9BZE - chains C and D of the 4 polymer chains in the assembly; structure by electron microscopy, 4.19 A resolution (low resolution: residue-level contacts below are approximate; hydrogen-bond / salt-bridge calls are withheld).

# Chain C (and D)
Name: Ribonucleoside-diphosphate reductase subunit beta
From: Bacillus subtilis
Notes: EC 1.17.4.1; chain D of this document is another copy of the same molecule, construct and numbering; everything in this record applies to it too
UniProtKB: P50621 (RIR2_BACSU); residues 1-329 here = UniProt positions 1-329
Chain sequence (350 residues; numbered -20 to 329; the number before each row is that of its first residue; numbers below 1 keep their minus sign (Met-20 is residue -20)):
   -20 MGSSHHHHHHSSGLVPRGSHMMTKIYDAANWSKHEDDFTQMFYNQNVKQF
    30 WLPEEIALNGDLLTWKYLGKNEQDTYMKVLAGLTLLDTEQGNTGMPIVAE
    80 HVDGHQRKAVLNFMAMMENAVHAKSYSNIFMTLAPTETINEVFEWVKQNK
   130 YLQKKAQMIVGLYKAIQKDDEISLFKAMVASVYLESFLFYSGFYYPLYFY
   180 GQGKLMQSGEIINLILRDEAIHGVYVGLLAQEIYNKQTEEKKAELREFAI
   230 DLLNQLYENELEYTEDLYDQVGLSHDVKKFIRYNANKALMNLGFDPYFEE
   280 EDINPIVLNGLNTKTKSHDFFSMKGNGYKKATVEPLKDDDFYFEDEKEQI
Not modelled in the structure: -20 to 15, 291-308, 323-329
Construct notes: initiating methionine (-20); expression tag (-19 to 0)
Bound ions: Mn2+ site 1: Asp66, Glu97, His101, Glu198; Mn2+ site 2: Glu97, Glu164, Glu198, His201
Curated features (UniProtKB/Swiss-Prot):
  - active site: Tyr105
  - binding site (Fe cation): Asp66, Glu97, His101, Glu164, Glu198, His201

# Interface between chain C and chain D
Pairs across the interface - 35 pairs, chain C then chain D:
  Tyr22(C) - Ala99(D)
  Phe29(C) - Phe29(D)
  Leu31(C) - Tyr22(D)
  Thr67(C) - His84(D)
  Gly70(C) - Asn91(D)
  Asn71(C) - His84(D)
  Asn71(C) - Lys87(D)
  His84(C) - Thr67(D)
  His84(C) - Asn71(D)
  Lys87(C) - Asn71(D)
  Ala88(C) - Asn98(D)
  Asn91(C) - Ala94(D)
  Asn91(C) - Asn98(D)
  Phe92(C) - Met95(D)
  Ala94(C) - Asn91(D)
  Met95(C) - Asn91(D)
  Met95(C) - Phe92(D)
  Met95(C) - Met95(D)
  Asn98(C) - Lys87(D)
  Asn98(C) - Ala88(D)
  Asn98(C) - Asn91(D)
  Ala99(C) - Tyr22(D)
  Ala99(C) - Ala88(D)
  Lys103(C) - Tyr22(D)
  Lys309(C) - Tyr179(D)
  Lys309(C) - Met185(D)
  Thr311(C) - Gly39(D)
  Val312(C) - Thr43(D)
  Val312(C) - Gly182(D)
  Glu313(C) - Leu42(D)
  Glu313(C) - Tyr46(D)
  Pro314(C) - Leu42(D)
  Pro314(C) - Thr43(D)
  Pro314(C) - Tyr46(D)
  Lys316(C) - Tyr46(D)
Other interface residues (no listed pair), chain C (24 interface residues in all): Val26, Pro75
Other interface residues (no listed pair), chain D (24 interface residues in all): Val26, Leu31, Lys103, Gln186

# Overview
The chain C/chain D interface involves 24 residues from each chain. Asp66(C), Glu97(C), His101(C) and
Glu198(C) form the Mn2+ site 1. Curated annotation (UniProt) lists active-site residue Tyr105(C) and 6 Fe
cation-binding residues on chain C.
Both chains are Ribonucleoside-diphosphate reductase subunit beta (Bacillus subtilis). Entry 9BZE (Class 26
model for combined refinement of Bacillus subtilis ribonucleotide reductase complex) was determined by
electron microscopy together with 9BW3, 9BWX, 9BX2, 9BX3, 9BX6, 9BX8 and 39 further entries from the same
study.
